PDB entry 4R9V | X-ray diffraction, 2.30 A resolution | chain A

[Chain A]
Molecule: Sialyltransferase 0160
Organism: Photobacterium damselae
Reference sequence: O66375 (O66375_9GAMM); residue numbers follow UniProt; this construct covers 113-497
Chain sequence (406 residues; numbered 92 to 497; the number before each row is that of its first residue):
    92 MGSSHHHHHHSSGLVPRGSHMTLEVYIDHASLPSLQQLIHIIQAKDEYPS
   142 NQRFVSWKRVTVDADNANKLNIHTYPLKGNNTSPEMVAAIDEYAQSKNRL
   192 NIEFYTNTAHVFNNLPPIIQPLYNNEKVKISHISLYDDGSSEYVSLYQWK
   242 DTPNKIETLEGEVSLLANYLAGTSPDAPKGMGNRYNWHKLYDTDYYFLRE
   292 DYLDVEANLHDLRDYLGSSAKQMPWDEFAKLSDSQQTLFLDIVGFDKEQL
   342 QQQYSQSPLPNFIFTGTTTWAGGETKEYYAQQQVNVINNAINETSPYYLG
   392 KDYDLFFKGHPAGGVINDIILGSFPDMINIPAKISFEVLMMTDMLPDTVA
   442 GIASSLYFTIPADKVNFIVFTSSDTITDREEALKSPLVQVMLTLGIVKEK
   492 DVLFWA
Disordered / not traced: 92-111
Sequence notes: expression tag (92-112)
Bound ions: Ca2+ site 1: Glu291, Ala311; Ca2+ site 2: Tyr345, Ser348, Leu350, Asn352, Asp395
What the authors report for this chain:
  - Ca2+ coordination: Tyr345, Ser348, Leu350, Asn352, Asp395
  - catalytic residues: Asp229 (proposed by the authors, not directly observed)

[Overview]
The Ca2+ site 1 is built by Glu291 and Ala311. The Ca2+ site 2 is built by Tyr345, Ser348, Leu350, Asn352 and
Asp395. From the paper: the catalytic residue Asp229; Ca2+ coordination by Tyr345, Ser348 and Leu350 among
others.
Chain A is Sialyltransferase 0160 (Photobacterium damselae); the structure, Crystal structure of
sialyltransferase from photobacterium damselae, residues 113-497 corresponding to the gt-b domain, was
determined by X-ray diffraction together with 4R83 and 4R84 from the same study.
